PDB entry 4JAA | X-ray diffraction, 2.39 A resolution | chains A and S

[Chain A]
Molecule: Hypoxia-inducible factor 1-alpha inhibitor
Organism: Homo sapiens
Notes: EC 1.14.11.30
UniProtKB: Q9NWT6 (HIF1N_HUMAN); residue numbers follow UniProt; this construct covers 1-349
Sequence (349 residues; numbered 1 to 349; the number before each row is that of its first residue):
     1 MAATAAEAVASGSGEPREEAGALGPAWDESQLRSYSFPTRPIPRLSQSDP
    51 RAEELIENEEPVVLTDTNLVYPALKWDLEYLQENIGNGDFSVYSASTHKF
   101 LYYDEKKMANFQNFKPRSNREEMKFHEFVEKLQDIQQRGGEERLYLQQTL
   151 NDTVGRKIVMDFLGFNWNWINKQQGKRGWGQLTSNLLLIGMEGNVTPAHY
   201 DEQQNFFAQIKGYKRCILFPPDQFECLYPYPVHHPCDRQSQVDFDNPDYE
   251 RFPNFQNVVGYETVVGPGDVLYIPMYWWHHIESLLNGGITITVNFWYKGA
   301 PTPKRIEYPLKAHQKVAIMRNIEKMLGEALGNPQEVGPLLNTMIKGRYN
Not modelled in the structure: 1-21
UniProt features mapped onto this chain:
  - binding site (2-oxoglutarate): Y145, T196, N205, K214, N294
  - binding site (substrate): D152, Q181 to T183, D201 to Q203, R238, Q239, A300, N321
  - binding site (Fe cation): H199, D201, H279
  - site: L340 (Important for dimer formation)
  - modified residue: A2 (N-acetylalanine)
Metal / ion sites: Zn2+: H199, D201, H279 (together with N-oxalylglycine)
Residues lining bound ligands: N-oxalylglycine (OGA): Y145, L188, T196, H199, D201, N205, F207, K214, H279, I281, N294, W296

[Chain S]
Molecule: CONSENSUS ANKYRIN REPEAT DOMAIN-(d)LEU
Sequence (20 residues; numbered 788 to 807; the number before each row is that of its first residue):
   788 HLEVVKLLLEHGADVLAQDK
Not modelled in the structure: 788-790, 807
Modified residues: L803 (D-leucine; DLE)

[Chain A / chain S interface]
Contacting residue pairs - 36 pairs, chain A then chain S:
  Y93(A) - A804(S)
  Y102(A) - L803(S)
  Y102(A) - A804(S)
  D104(A) - Q805(S)
  Q147(A) - L803(S)
  L186(A) - L803(S)
  T196(A) - L803(S)
  H199(A) - L803(S)
  D201(A) - D801(S)
  D201(A) - V802(S)
  D201(A) - L803(S)  hydrogen bond (side chain-backbone)
  E202(A) - G799(S)  hydrogen bond (side chain-backbone)
  E202(A) - A800(S)
  E202(A) - D801(S)  hydrogen bond (backbone-backbone)
  Q203(A) - A800(S)  hydrogen bond (side chain-backbone)
  Q203(A) - V802(S)
  R238(A) - D801(S)
  R238(A) - V802(S)
  R238(A) - L803(S)  hydrogen bond (side chain-backbone)
  R238(A) - Q805(S)  hydrogen bond (side chain-backbone)
  Y276(A) - H798(S)
  W296(A) - V802(S)
  W296(A) - L803(S)
  A300(A) - H798(S)
  T302(A) - L796(S)
  I306(A) - L796(S)  hydrophobic
  Y308(A) - V792(S)
  Q314(A) - L796(S)
  A317(A) - L795(S)
  A317(A) - L796(S)
  I318(A) - L795(S)
  I318(A) - L796(S)  hydrophobic
  N321(A) - L794(S)
  N321(A) - L795(S)  hydrogen bond (side chain-backbone)
  N321(A) - E797(S)  hydrogen bond (side chain-backbone)
  M325(A) - L795(S)  hydrophobic
Also at the interface, not in a pair above, chain A (29 interface residues in all): Y103, M275, K298, G299, L310, R320, I322

[Summary]
The interface between chain A and chain S involves 29 residues on one side and 13 on the other; the contacts
include 8 hydrogen bonds. Among the polar pairs are D201(A)-L803(S), E202(A)-G799(S) and Q203(A)-A800(S).
Ligands of chain A: N-oxalylglycine.
Chain A is Hypoxia-inducible factor 1-alpha inhibitor (Homo sapiens) and chain S is CONSENSUS ANKYRIN REPEAT
DOMAIN-(d)LEU; the structure, Factor inhibiting HIF-1 alpha in complex with consensus ankyrin repeat
domain-(d)LEU peptide, was determined by X-ray diffraction.
